8D5E - chains A and B of the 3 polymer chains in the assembly; structure by X-ray diffraction, 2.46 A resolution.

Chain A:
Protein: H-2 class I histocompatibility antigen, D-D alpha chain
From: Mus musculus
UniProt: P01900 (HA12_MOUSE); residues 2-275 here correspond to UniProt positions 26-299 (UniProt number = residue number + 24)
Sequence (274 residues; numbered 2 to 275; the number before each row is that of its first residue):
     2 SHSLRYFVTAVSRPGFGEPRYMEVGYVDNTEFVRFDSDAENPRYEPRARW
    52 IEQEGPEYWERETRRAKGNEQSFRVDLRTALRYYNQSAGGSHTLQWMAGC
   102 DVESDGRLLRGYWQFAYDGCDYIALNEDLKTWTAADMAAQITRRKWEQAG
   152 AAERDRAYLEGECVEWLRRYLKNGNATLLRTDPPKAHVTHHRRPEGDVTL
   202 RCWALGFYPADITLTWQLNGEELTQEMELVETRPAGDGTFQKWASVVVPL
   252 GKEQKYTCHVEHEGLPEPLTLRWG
Cystine bridges: Cys-101/Cys-164, Cys-203/Cys-259
Curated features (UniProtKB/Swiss-Prot):
  - region: Gly-275 (Connecting peptide)
  - glycosylation (N-linked (GlcNAc...) asparagine): Asn-86, Asn-176

Chain B:
Protein: Beta-2-microglobulin
From: Mus musculus
UniProt: P01887 (B2MG_MOUSE); residues 1-99 here correspond to UniProt positions 21-119 (UniProt number = residue number + 20)
Sequence (100 residues; row label = number of the first residue in the row; numbering starts at 0):
     0 MIQKTPQIQVYSRHPPENGKPNILNCYVTQFHPPHIEIQMLKNGKKIPKV
    50 EMSDMSFSKDWSFYILAHTEFTPTETDTYACRVKHASMAEPKTVYWDRDM
Not modelled in the structure: 0
Cystine bridges: Cys-25/Cys-80
Differences from the reference sequence: initiating methionine (0)

How chain A and chain B interact:
Contacting residue pairs (54; chain A residue first):
  Arg-6(A) / Lys-58(B)
  Phe-8(A) / Ser-55(B)
  Phe-8(A) / Phe-56(B)
  Val-9(A) / Phe-56(B)
  Thr-10(A) / Phe-56(B)
  Thr-10(A) / Phe-62(B)
  Val-12(A) / Pro-33(B)  hydrophobic
  Val-25(A) / Met-54(B)
  Tyr-27(A) / Ser-55(B)  hydrogen bond
  Tyr-27(A) / Tyr-63(B)  hydrogen bond
  Glu-32(A) / Asp-53(B)
  Arg-35(A) / Asp-53(B)  salt bridge
  Arg-48(A) / Asp-53(B)  salt bridge
  Thr-94(A) / His-31(B)
  Thr-94(A) / Pro-33(B)
  Gln-96(A) / His-31(B)
  Gln-96(A) / Phe-56(B)
  Gln-96(A) / Trp-60(B)  hydrogen bond (side chain-backbone)
  Gln-96(A) / Phe-62(B)
  Trp-97(A) / Phe-56(B)
  Met-98(A) / Lys-58(B)
  Tyr-113(A) / Lys-58(B)
  Gln-115(A) / Trp-60(B)
  Phe-116(A) / Trp-60(B)
  Ala-117(A) / Trp-60(B)  hydrophobic
  Asp-119(A) / Ile-1(B)
  Asp-119(A) / His-31(B)
  Gly-120(A) / His-31(B)
  Asp-122(A) / Trp-60(B)  hydrogen bond
  Thr-190(A) / Asp-98(B)  hydrogen bond
  His-192(A) / Asp-98(B)  salt bridge
  Arg-202(A) / Asp-98(B)  salt bridge
  Arg-202(A) / Met-99(B)
  Trp-204(A) / Asp-98(B)  hydrogen bond
  Trp-204(A) / Met-99(B)
  Leu-206(A) / Pro-14(B)  hydrophobic
  Val-231(A) / Gln-8(B)
  Glu-232(A) / Gln-8(B)
  Glu-232(A) / Gln-29(B)
  Arg-234(A) / Gln-8(B)  hydrogen bond
  Arg-234(A) / Tyr-10(B)
  Arg-234(A) / Met-99(B)  hydrogen bond (side chain-backbone)
  Pro-235(A) / Tyr-10(B)  hydrogen bond (backbone-side chain)
  Pro-235(A) / Asn-24(B)
  Pro-235(A) / Tyr-26(B)
  Ala-236(A) / Arg-12(B)  hydrogen bond (backbone-side chain)
  Ala-236(A) / Asn-24(B)  hydrogen bond (backbone-side chain)
  Gly-237(A) / Arg-12(B)  hydrogen bond (backbone-side chain)
  Gly-237(A) / Leu-65(B)
  Asp-238(A) / Arg-12(B)
  Gln-242(A) / Tyr-10(B)
  Gln-242(A) / Ser-11(B)  hydrogen bond (side chain-backbone)
  Gln-242(A) / Arg-12(B)  hydrogen bond (side chain-backbone)
  Trp-244(A) / Met-99(B)  hydrogen bond (side chain-backbone)
Interface residues without a listed pair, chain B (24 interface residues in all): His-13, Ser-52

Summary:
Chain A and chain B form an interface of 35 and 24 residues respectively, with 15 hydrogen bonds and 4 salt
bridges. Polar pairs include Arg-35(A)/Asp-53(B), Arg-48(A)/Asp-53(B) and His-192(A)/Asp-98(B).
Chain A is H-2 class I histocompatibility antigen, D-D alpha chain and chain B is Beta-2-microglobulin, both
from Mus musculus; the structure, The complex of Gtf2b Peptide TGAASFDEF Presented by H2-Dd, was determined by
X-ray diffraction together with 8D5F and 8D5K from the same study.
